6HUP - chains B and C of the 6 polymer chains in the assembly; structure by electron microscopy, 3.58 A resolution.

[Chain B]
Protein: Gamma-aminobutyric acid receptor subunit beta-3
Source organism: Homo sapiens
UniProt: P28472 (GBRB3_HUMAN), isoform P28472-2; residues -24 to 448 here correspond to UniProt positions 1-473 (UniProt number = residue number + 25)
Sequence (473 residues; row label = number of the first residue in the row; numbers below 1 keep their minus sign (Met-24 is residue -24)):
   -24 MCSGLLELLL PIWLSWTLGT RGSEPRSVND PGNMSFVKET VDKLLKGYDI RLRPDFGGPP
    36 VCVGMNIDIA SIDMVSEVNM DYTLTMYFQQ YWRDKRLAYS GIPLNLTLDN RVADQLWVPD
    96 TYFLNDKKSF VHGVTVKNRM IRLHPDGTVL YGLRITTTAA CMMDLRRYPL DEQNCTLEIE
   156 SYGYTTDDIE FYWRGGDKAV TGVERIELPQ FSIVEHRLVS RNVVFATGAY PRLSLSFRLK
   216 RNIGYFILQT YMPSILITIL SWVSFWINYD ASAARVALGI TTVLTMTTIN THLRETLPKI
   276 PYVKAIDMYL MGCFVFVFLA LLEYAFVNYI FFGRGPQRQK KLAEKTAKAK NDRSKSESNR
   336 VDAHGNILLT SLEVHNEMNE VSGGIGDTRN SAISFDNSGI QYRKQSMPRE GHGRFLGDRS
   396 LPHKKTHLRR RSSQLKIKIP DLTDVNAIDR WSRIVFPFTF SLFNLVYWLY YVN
Disordered / not traced: -24 to 7, 314-417, 448
UniProt features mapped onto this chain:
  - binding site (benzamidine): Asp95 to Tyr97, Glu155 to Tyr157, Phe200
  - binding site (4-aminobutanoate): Tyr97, Glu155, Tyr157, Thr202
  - binding site (histamine): Tyr97, Ser156, Tyr157, Thr202
  - glycosylation (N-linked (GlcNAc...) asparagine): Asn8, Asn80, Asn149
Cystine bridges: Cys136-Cys150
Covalently attached groups: N-acetylglucosamine (NAG) linked to Asn80; glycan linked to Asn149
Residues lining bound ligands:
  - gamma-amino-butanoic acid (ABU): Tyr97, Glu155, Ser156, Tyr157, Phe200, Thr202, Tyr205
  - DZP (7-chloro-1-methyl-5-phenyl-1,3-dihydro-2H-1,4-benzodiazepin-2-one): Met261, Thr262, Asn265, Leu285, Met286, Phe289
From the paper describing this entry:
  - binding site for DZP: Met286, Phe289
  - mutagenesis - K279T (20-fold): increased signaling in response to GABA (citing earlier work)

[Chain C]
Protein: Gamma-aminobutyric acid receptor subunit gamma-2
Source organism: Homo sapiens
UniProt: P18507 (GBRG2_HUMAN), isoform P18507-2; residues -38 to 436 here correspond to UniProt positions 1-475 (UniProt number = residue number + 39)
Sequence (495 residues; row label = number of the first residue in the row; numbers below 1 keep their minus sign (Met-38 is residue -38)):
   -38 MSSPNIWSTG SSVYSTPVFS QKMTVWILLL LSLYPGFTSQ KSDDDYEDYA SNKTWVLTPK
    22 VPEGDVTVIL NNLLEGYDNK LRPDIGVKPT LIHTDMYVNS IGPVNAINME YTIDIFFAQT
    82 WYDRRLKFNS TIKVLRLNSN MVGKIWIPDT FFRNSKKADA HWITTPNRML RIWNDGRVLY
   142 TLRLTIDAEC QLQLHNFPMD EHSCPLEFSS YGYPREEIVY QWKRSSVEVG DTRSWRLYQF
   202 SFVGLRNTTE VVKTTSGDYV VMSVYFDLSR RMGYFTIQTY IPCTLIVVLS WVSFWINKDA
   262 VPARTSLGIT TVLTMTTLST IARKSLPKVS YVTAMDLFVS VCFIFVFSAL VEYGTLHYFV
   322 SNRKPSKDKD KKKKNPLLRM FSFKAPTIDI RPRSATIQMN NATHLQERDE EYGYECLDGK
   382 DCASFFCCFE DCRTGAWRHG RIHIRIAKMD SYARIFFPTA FCLFNLVYWV SYLYLGGSGG
   442 SGGSGKTETS QVAPA
Disordered / not traced: -38 to 25, 325-405, 437-456
Differences from the reference sequence: expression tag (437-456)
UniProt features mapped onto this chain:
  - region: Arg394 to Asp411 (Interaction with GABARAP)
  - glycosylation (N-linked (GlcNAc...) asparagine): Asn13, Asn90, Asn208
Cystine bridges: Cys151-Cys165
Covalently attached groups: N-acetylglucosamine (NAG) linked to Asn208
Residues lining bound ligands: DZP (7-chloro-1-methyl-5-phenyl-1,3-dihydro-2H-1,4-benzodiazepin-2-one): Tyr58, Asn60, Phe77
From the paper describing this entry:
  - conformationally variable residues (side-chain flip): Asn60

[How chain B and chain C interact]
Residue-residue contacts (90):
  Met9(B) - Arg43(C)
  Met9(B) - Ile46(C)  hydrophobic
  Val12(B) - Leu42(C)  hydrophobic
  Lys13(B) - Gly37(C)
  Lys13(B) - Asp39(C)
  Lys13(B) - Leu42(C)
  Val16(B) - Lys41(C)
  Asn41(B) - Thr216(C)
  Asp48(B) - Lys117(C)  salt bridge
  Tyr62(B) - Phe112(C)
  Tyr62(B) - Arg114(C)
  Tyr62(B) - Tyr172(C)  hydrophobic
  Gln64(B) - Ser217(C)  hydrogen bond
  Leu79(B) - Ile46(C)
  Asn80(B) - Glu178(C)
  Thr82(B) - Gly173(C)
  Thr82(B) - Tyr174(C)
  Thr82(B) - Glu178(C)  hydrogen bond
  Leu83(B) - Lys41(C)
  Leu83(B) - Tyr174(C)
  Asp84(B) - Asn40(C)
  Asp84(B) - Lys41(C)  hydrogen bond (backbone-backbone)
  Asp84(B) - Ile108(C)
  Asp84(B) - Tyr174(C)
  Arg86(B) - Asn40(C)
  Arg86(B) - Ile106(C)
  Val87(B) - Lys41(C)
  Phe105(B) - Lys117(C)
  His107(B) - Lys117(C)
  Val109(B) - Thr111(C)
  Val109(B) - Phe112(C)
  Val109(B) - Ala119(C)
  Val109(B) - Asp120(C)
  Val109(B) - Ala121(C)
  Val109(B) - Leu145(C)  hydrophobic
  Thr110(B) - Pro109(C)
  Thr110(B) - Thr111(C)  hydrogen bond (side chain-backbone)
  Thr110(B) - Arg129(C)  hydrogen bond (backbone-side chain)
  Val111(B) - Asp110(C)
  Asn113(B) - Phe112(C)
  Arg114(B) - Tyr172(C)
  Met115(B) - Tyr172(C)
  Met115(B) - Gly173(C)
  Met115(B) - Tyr220(C)
  Arg117(B) - Gly173(C)  hydrogen bond (side chain-backbone)
  Arg117(B) - Pro175(C)
  Arg117(B) - Ser217(C)  hydrogen bond (side chain-backbone)
  Arg117(B) - Tyr220(C)  hydrogen bond
  Leu125(B) - Ser217(C)
  Gly127(B) - Tyr172(C)  hydrogen bond (backbone-side chain)
  Leu128(B) - Tyr172(C)  hydrogen bond (backbone-side chain)
  Arg129(B) - Phe112(C)
  Arg129(B) - Phe113(C)  hydrogen bond (side chain-backbone)
  Arg129(B) - Ser116(C)  hydrogen bond
  Arg129(B) - Tyr172(C)
  Glu182(B) - Gln152(C)
  Pro184(B) - Lys289(C)
  Pro184(B) - Val290(C)
  Pro184(B) - Ser291(C)  hydrogen bond (backbone-side chain)
  Gln185(B) - Lys289(C)
  Gln185(B) - Ser291(C)
  Asn217(B) - Ser291(C)
  Gly219(B) - Ser291(C)
  Tyr220(B) - Arg284(C)
  Tyr220(B) - Lys289(C)
  Tyr220(B) - Val290(C)
  Leu223(B) - Arg284(C)
  Leu223(B) - Val293(C)  hydrophobic
  Leu223(B) - Asp297(C)
  Leu223(B) - Ser301(C)
  Gln224(B) - Thr281(C)
  Gln224(B) - Arg284(C)
  Leu231(B) - Phe304(C)  hydrophobic
  Leu231(B) - Phe308(C)
  Ile232(B) - Val273(C)  hydrophobic
  Leu235(B) - Val273(C)  hydrophobic
  Leu235(B) - Phe308(C)  hydrophobic
  Leu235(B) - Leu311(C)  hydrophobic
  Leu235(B) - Val312(C)  hydrophobic
  Val238(B) - Gly315(C)
  Trp241(B) - Gly315(C)
  Trp241(B) - Tyr319(C)
  Ala248(B) - Pro263(C)
  Leu253(B) - Thr266(C)
  Thr256(B) - Ile270(C)
  Thr260(B) - Leu274(C)
  Thr260(B) - Thr277(C)
  Thr263(B) - Leu274(C)
  His267(B) - Thr281(C)
  Arg428(B) - Tyr319(C)  hydrogen bond
Also at the interface, not in a pair above, chain B (59 interface residues in all): Asn8, Asp17, Leu20, Gln90, Ile234, Ile242, Asn243, Ala246, Ala249, Ile264, Thr271
Also at the interface, not in a pair above, chain C (63 interface residues in all): Pro44, Asp45, Gly47, Arg86, Gly104, Leu143, Gly218, Val262, Ser280, Tyr292, His318, Asn323

[Overview]
59 residues of chain B face 63 of chain C across their interface, with 14 hydrogen bonds and 1 salt bridge.
Polar pairs include Asp48(B)-Lys117(C), Gln64(B)-Ser217(C) and Thr82(B)-Glu178(C). The paper reports a binding
site for DZP at Met286(B) and Phe289(B); K279T of chain B increases signaling in response to GABA.
Chain B is Gamma-aminobutyric acid receptor subunit beta-3 and chain C is Gamma-aminobutyric acid receptor
subunit gamma-2, both from Homo sapiens; the structure, CryoEM structure of human full-length
alpha1beta3gamma2L GABA(A)R in complex with diazepam (Valium), GABA and megabody Mb38, was determined by
electron microscopy (same publication as 6HUG, 6HUJ, 6HUK and 6HUO).
